Entry 3BJW (X-ray diffraction, 2.30 A resolution); this record covers chains E and H of the 8 polymer chains in the assembly.

[Chain E (and H)]
Molecule: Phospholipase A2
Organism: Echis carinatus
Notes: EC 3.1.1.4; chain H of this document is another copy of the same molecule, construct and numbering; everything in this record applies to it too
Reference sequence: P48650 (PA2N_ECHCA); the construct has insertions or renumbered stretches relative to UniProt, so the offset changes along the chain: 1-14 = UniProt 1-14; 16-56 = UniProt 15-55; 67-89 = UniProt 58-80; 91-122 = UniProt 81-112; 1 more segments
Sequence (122 residues; each row starts with the number of its first residue; note: 11 numbers in that range are skipped by the numbering (no residue carries them; nothing is unmodelled there)):
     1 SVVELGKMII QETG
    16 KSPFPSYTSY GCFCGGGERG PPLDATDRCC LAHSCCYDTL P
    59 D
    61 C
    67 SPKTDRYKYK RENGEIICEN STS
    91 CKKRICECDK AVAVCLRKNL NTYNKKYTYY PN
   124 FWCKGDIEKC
Disulfides: Cys27-Cys126, Cys29-Cys45, Cys44-Cys105, Cys50-Cys133, Cys51-Cys98, Cys61-Cys91, Cys84-Cys96
Ligand contacts:
  - suramin (SVR; 8,8'-[carbonylbis[imino-3,1-phenylenecarbonylimino(4-methyl-3,1-phenylene)carbonylimino]]bis-1,3,5-naphthalenetrisulfon ic acid), molecule 1: Val2, Val3, Gln11, Phe19, Arg72, Arg77
  - suramin (SVR), molecule 2: Val2, Val3, Leu5, Gly6, Lys7, Ile10, Lys16, Ser17, Pro18, Phe19, Pro20, Ser21, Thr23, Lys115
  - suramin (SVR), molecule 3: Val3, Lys7, Ile10, Gln11, Glu12, Thr13, Gly14, Arg107, Leu110, Asn111
  - suramin (SVR), molecule 4: Lys116, Pro121, Asn122, Phe124, Trp125
Curated features (UniProtKB/Swiss-Prot):
  - region: Lys115 to Asn122, Phe124 to Gly128 (Important for membrane-damaging activities in eukaryotes and bacteria)
What the authors report for this chain:
  - binding site for suramin: Asn114, Lys115, Lys116, Phe124, Trp125

[How chain E and chain H interact]
Contacting residue pairs - 9 pairs, chain E then chain H:
  Phe19(E) - Tyr119(H)
  Phe19(E) - Tyr120(H)
  Phe19(E) - Pro121(H)  hydrophobic
  Pro20(E) - Tyr119(H)  hydrophobic
  Ser24(E) - Tyr119(H)
  Tyr119(E) - Phe19(H)
  Tyr119(E) - Pro20(H)  hydrophobic
  Tyr119(E) - Tyr119(H)  hydrophobic
  Pro121(E) - Phe19(H)
Other interface residues (no listed pair), chain E (6 interface residues in all): Tyr120

[Overview]
6 residues of chain E and 5 residues of chain H are in contact. Chain E binds 4 copies of suramin. From the
paper: a binding site for suramin at Asn114(E), Lys115(E) and Lys116(E) among others.
Chain E and chain H are both Phospholipase A2 (Echis carinatus); the structure, Crystal Structure of
ecarpholin S complexed with suramin, was determined by X-ray diffraction, deposited together with 2QHD and
2QHE.
